9EV2 - chains S1 and St of the 108 polymer chains in the assembly; structure by electron microscopy, 3.80 A resolution.

[Chain S1 (and St)]
Protein: Tail sheath protein
From: Klebsiella phage KP1
Notes: chain St of this document is another copy of the same molecule, construct and numbering; everything in this record applies to it too
UniProtKB: A0A2K9V5S7 (A0A2K9V5S7_9CAUD); numbering as in UniProt (aligned over 1-656)
Sequence (656 residues; each row starts with the number of its first residue):
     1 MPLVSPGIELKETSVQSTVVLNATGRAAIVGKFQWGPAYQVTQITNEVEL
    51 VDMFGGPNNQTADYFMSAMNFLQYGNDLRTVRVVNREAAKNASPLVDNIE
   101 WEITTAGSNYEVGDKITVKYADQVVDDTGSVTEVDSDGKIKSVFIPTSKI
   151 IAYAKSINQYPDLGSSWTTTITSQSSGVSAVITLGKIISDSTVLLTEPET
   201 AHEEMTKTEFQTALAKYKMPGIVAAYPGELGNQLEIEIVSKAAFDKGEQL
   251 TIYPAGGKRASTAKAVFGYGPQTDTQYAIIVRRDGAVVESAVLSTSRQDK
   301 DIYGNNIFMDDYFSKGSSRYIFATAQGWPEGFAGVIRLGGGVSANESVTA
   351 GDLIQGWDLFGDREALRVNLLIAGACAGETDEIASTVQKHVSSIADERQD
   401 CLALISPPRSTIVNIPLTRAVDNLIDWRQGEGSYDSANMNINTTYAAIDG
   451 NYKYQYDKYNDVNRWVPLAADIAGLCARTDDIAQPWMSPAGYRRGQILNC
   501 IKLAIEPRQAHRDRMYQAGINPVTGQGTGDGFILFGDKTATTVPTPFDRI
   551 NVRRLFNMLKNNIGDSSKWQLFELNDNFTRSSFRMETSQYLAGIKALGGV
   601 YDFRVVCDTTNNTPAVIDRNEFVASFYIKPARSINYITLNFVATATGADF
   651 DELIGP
Not modelled in the structure: 1
Differences from the reference sequence: conflict Ile482 (Val in A0A2K9V5S7)

[Interface between chain S1 and chain St]
Contacting residue pairs - 14 pairs, chain S1 then chain St:
  Pro2(S1) - Glu621(St)
  Leu10(S1) - Arg363(St)
  Leu10(S1) - Lys560(St)
  Glu12(S1) - Phe547(St)
  Glu12(S1) - Lys560(St)  salt bridge
  Val15(S1) - Tyr627(St)  hydrogen bond (backbone-side chain)
  Gln16(S1) - Tyr627(St)
  Ser17(S1) - Val606(St)
  Ser17(S1) - Asn611(St)
  Ser17(S1) - Ser625(St)
  Ser17(S1) - Tyr627(St)  hydrogen bond (backbone-side chain)
  Thr18(S1) - Thr610(St)  hydrogen bond (backbone-side chain)
  Val20(S1) - Thr610(St)
  Val48(S1) - Thr610(St)
Also at the interface, not in a pair above, chain S1 (13 interface residues in all): Pro6, Gly7, Ile8, Val19
Also at the interface, not in a pair above, chain St (13 interface residues in all): Ser567, Lys568, Leu571, Phe572

[Summary]
Chain S1 and chain St each contribute 13 residues to their interface, with 3 hydrogen bonds and 1 salt bridge.
Polar pairs include Glu12(S1)-Lys560(St), Val15(S1)-Tyr627(St) and Ser17(S1)-Tyr627(St).
Both chains are Tail sheath protein (Klebsiella phage KP1). Entry 9EV2 (Tail tube and extended tail sheath
tube of Klebsiella phage KP1 variant vB_Kpn_Lilla1) was determined by electron microscopy.
